PDB entry 7ECW | electron microscopy, 3.10 A resolution | chains H and M of the 13 polymer chains in the assembly

== Chain H ==
Molecule: CRISPR-associated protein Csy3
Organism: Pseudomonas aeruginosa
UniProt: A0A659BSG0 (A0A659BSG0_PSEAI); residues 1-342 here = UniProt positions 1-342
Chain sequence (342 residues; numbered 1 to 342; the number before each row is that of its first residue):
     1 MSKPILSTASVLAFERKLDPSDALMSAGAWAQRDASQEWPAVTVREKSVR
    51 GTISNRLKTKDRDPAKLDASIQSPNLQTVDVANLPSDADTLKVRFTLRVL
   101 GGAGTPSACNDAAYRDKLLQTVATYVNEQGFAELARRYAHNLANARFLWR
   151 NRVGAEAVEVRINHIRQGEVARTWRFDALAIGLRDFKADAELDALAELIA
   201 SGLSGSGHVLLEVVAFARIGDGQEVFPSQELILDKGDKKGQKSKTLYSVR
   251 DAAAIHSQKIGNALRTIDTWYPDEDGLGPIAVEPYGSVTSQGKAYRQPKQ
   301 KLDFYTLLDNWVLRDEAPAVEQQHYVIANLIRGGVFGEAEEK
Unresolved in the structure: 1-5, 339-342

== Chain M ==
Molecule: 60-nt RNA strand
Organism: Pseudomonas aeruginosa
Sequence (60 nucleotides; row label = number of the first residue in the row):
     1 CUAAGAAAUUCACGGCGGGCUUGAUGUCCGCGUCUACCUGGUUCACUGCC
    51 GUGUAGGCAG
Unresolved in the structure: 45-60

== Chain H / chain M interface ==
Contacting residue pairs (42):
  Ala-13(H) / G5(M)  sugar contact
  Phe-14(H) / G5(M)  hydrogen bond to the sugar
  Phe-14(H) / A6(M)  sugar contact
  Glu-15(H) / G5(M)  phosphate contact
  Glu-15(H) / A6(M)  phosphate contact
  Arg-16(H) / A6(M)  phosphate contact
  Arg-16(H) / A7(M)  salt bridge to the phosphate
  Ser-48(H) / G15(M)  phosphate contact
  Val-49(H) / C13(M)  base contact
  Val-49(H) / G15(M)  phosphate contact
  Arg-50(H) / C13(M)  hydrogen bond to the sugar
  Arg-50(H) / G14(M)  hydrogen bond to the sugar
  Arg-50(H) / G15(M)  hydrogen bond to the base
  Arg-50(H) / C16(M)  salt bridge to the phosphate
  Gly-51(H) / C13(M)  base contact
  Leu-76(H) / G15(M)  base contact
  Gln-77(H) / C13(M)  hydrogen bond to the base
  Trp-149(H) / A8(M)  base contact
  Arg-150(H) / C11(M)  salt bridge to the phosphate
  Arg-150(H) / A12(M)  salt bridge to the phosphate
  Gln-229(H) / U9(M)  sugar contact
  Gln-229(H) / U10(M)  phosphate contact
  Gln-229(H) / C11(M)  phosphate contact
  Glu-230(H) / U9(M)  base contact
  Leu-231(H) / U9(M)  base contact
  His-256(H) / U9(M)  salt bridge to the phosphate
  Gln-258(H) / A8(M)  sugar contact
  Gln-258(H) / U9(M)  hydrogen bond to the phosphate
  Lys-259(H) / A8(M)  hydrogen bond to the base
  Lys-259(H) / U10(M)  salt bridge to the phosphate
  Asn-262(H) / A8(M)  hydrogen bond to the phosphate
  Arg-265(H) / A8(M)  salt bridge to the phosphate
  Glu-283(H) / A8(M)  phosphate contact
  Val-288(H) / A8(M)  base contact
  Thr-289(H) / A8(M)  hydrogen bond to the base
  Ser-290(H) / A8(M)  hydrogen bond to the base
  Arg-332(H) / A6(M)  sugar contact
  Arg-332(H) / A7(M)  sugar contact
  Gly-333(H) / A6(M)  sugar contact
  Gly-334(H) / A6(M)  sugar contact
  Val-335(H) / G5(M)  base contact
  Val-335(H) / A6(M)  base contact
Also at the interface, not in a pair above, chain H (32 interface residues in all): Pro-74, Ala-108, Ser-228, Ile-232
Also at the interface, not in a pair above, chain M (13 interface residues in all): A4

== In short ==
The interface between chain H and chain M involves 32 residues on one side and 13 on the other; the contacts
include 10 hydrogen bonds and 7 salt bridges. Polar contacts include Arg-50(H)/G15(M), Gln-77(H)/C13(M) and
Lys-259(H)/A8(M).
Chain H is CRISPR-associated protein Csy3 and chain M is a 60-nt RNA strand, both from Pseudomonas aeruginosa;
the structure, The Csy-AcrIF14-dsDNA complex, was determined by electron microscopy (same publication as 7DU0
and 7ECV).
